Entry 5HNZ (electron microscopy, 5.80 A resolution (low resolution: residue-level contacts below are approximate; hydrogen-bond / salt-bridge calls are withheld)); this record covers chains B and K of the 3 polymer chains in the assembly.

[Chain B]
Molecule: Tubulin beta-2B chain
Source organism: Bos taurus
UniProt: Q6B856 (TBB2B_BOVIN); the author numbering skips numbers that UniProt does not, so the offset changes along the chain: 1-44 = UniProt 1-44; 47-360 = UniProt 45-358; 369-455 = UniProt 359-445
Amino-acid sequence (445 residues; numbered 1 to 455; 10 numbers in that range are skipped by the numbering (no residue carries them; nothing is unmodelled there); the number before each row is that of its first residue):
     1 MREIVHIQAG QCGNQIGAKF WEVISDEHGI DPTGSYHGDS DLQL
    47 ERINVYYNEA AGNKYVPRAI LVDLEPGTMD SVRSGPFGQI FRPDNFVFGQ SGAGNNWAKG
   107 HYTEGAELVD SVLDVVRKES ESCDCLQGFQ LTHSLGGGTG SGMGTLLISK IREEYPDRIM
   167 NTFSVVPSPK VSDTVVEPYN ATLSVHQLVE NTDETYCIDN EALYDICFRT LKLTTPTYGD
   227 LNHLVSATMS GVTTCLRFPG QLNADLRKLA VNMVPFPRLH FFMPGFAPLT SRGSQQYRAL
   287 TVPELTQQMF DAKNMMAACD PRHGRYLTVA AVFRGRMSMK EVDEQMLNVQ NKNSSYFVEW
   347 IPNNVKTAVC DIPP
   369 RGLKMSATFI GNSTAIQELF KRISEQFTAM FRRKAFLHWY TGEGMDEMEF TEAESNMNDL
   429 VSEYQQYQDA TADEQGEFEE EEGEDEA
Unresolved in the structure: 1, 438-455
Sequence notes: conflict A57 (Thr55 in Q6B856), V172 (Met170 in Q6B856), A298 (Ser296 in Q6B856), V318 (Ile316 in Q6B856)
Small-molecule neighbours:
  - GDP (guanosine-5'-diphosphate): G10, Q11, C12, Q15, I16, A99, N101, S140, G142, G143, G144, T145, G146, V171, D179, T180, E183, N206, Y224, L227, N228
  - GTP (guanosine-5'-triphosphate): Q247, L248, K254
  - taxol (TA1): E22, V23, D26, E27, L217, D226, H229, L230, A233, S236, G237, F272, P274, L275, T276, S277, R278, P360, R369, G370, L371
Curated features (UniProtKB/Swiss-Prot):
  - motif: M1 to I4 (MREI motif)
  - binding site (GTP): Q11, E71, S140, G144, T145, G146, N206, N228
  - binding site (Mg(2+)): E71
  - modified residue: S40 (Phosphoserine), K60 (N6-acetyllysine), S174 (Phosphoserine), T287 (Phosphothreonine), T292 (Phosphothreonine), R320 (Omega-N-methylarginine), E448 (5-glutamyl polyglutamate)
  - cross-link (Glycyl lysine isopeptide (Lys-Gly)): K60 (interchain with G-Cter in ubiquitin), K326 (interchain with G-Cter in ubiquitin)

[Chain K]
Molecule: Protein claret segregational, Plus-end directed kinesin-1/kinesin-14
Source organism: Drosophila melanogaster
UniProt: P20480 (NCD_DROME); the construct has insertions or renumbered stretches relative to UniProt, so the offset changes along the chain: 1-24 = UniProt 325-348; 340-371 = UniProt 669-700
Amino-acid sequence (371 residues; row label = number of the first residue in the row):
     1 KEQLFQSNME RKELHNTVMD LRGNIKVMCR FRPLNEAEIL RGDKFIPKFK GEETVVIQGK
    61 PYVFDRVLPP NTTQEQVYNA CAKQIVKDVL EGYNGTIFAY GQTSSGKTHT MEGKLHDPQL
   121 MGIIPRIAHD IFDHIYSMDE NLEFAIKVSY FEIYLDKIRD LLDVSKTNLA VHEDKNRVPY
   181 VKGCTERFVS SPEEVMDVID EGKSNRHVAV TNMNEHSSRS HSIFLINIKQ ENVETEKKLS
   241 GKLYLVDLAG SEKVSKTGAE GAVLDEAKNI NKSLSALGNV ISALAEGTTH VPYRDSKMTR
   301 ILQDSLGGNC RTTIVICCSP SVFNEAETKS TLMFGQRAKS CKMTKAKRNR YLNNSVANSS
   361 TQSNNSGSFD K
Unresolved in the structure: 1-23, 340-371

[How chain B and chain K interact]
Pairs across the interface (15; chain B residue first):
  P263(B) with D295(K)
  R264(B) with R294(K)
  M416(B) with E173(K); D174(K); K175(K)
  T419(B) with K175(K)
  E420(B) with H172(K)
  S423(B) with E173(K); R177(K)
  N424(B) with R294(K)
  D427(B) with R294(K)
  S430(B) with H290(K)
  E431(B) with H290(K)
  Q434(B) with T289(K); H290(K)
Interface residues without a listed pair, chain B (13 interface residues in all): D163, E422
Interface residues without a listed pair, chain K (10 interface residues in all): D265

[In short]
13 residues of chain B and 10 residues of chain K are in contact. Ligands of chain B: GTP, GDP and taxol.
Curated annotation (UniProt) lists 8 GTP-binding residues and Mg2+-binding residue E71(B) on chain B.
Here chain B is Tubulin beta-2B chain (Bos taurus) and chain K is Protein claret segregational, Plus-end
directed kinesin-1/kinesin-14 (Drosophila melanogaster). Entry 5HNZ (Structural basis of backwards motion in
kinesin-14: plus-end directed nKn669 in the nucleotide-free state) was determined by electron microscopy (same
publication as 5HNW, 5HNX and 5HNY).
